Entry 6IEK (X-ray diffraction, 2.70 A resolution); this record covers chains A and C of the 3 polymer chains in the assembly.

# Chain A
Molecule: NSmGnGc
Source organism: Rift valley fever virus
UniProtKB: H9BSP3 (H9BSP3_RVFV); residues 1-316 here correspond to UniProt positions 154-469 (UniProt number = residue number + 153)
Sequence (316 residues; row label = number of the first residue in the row):
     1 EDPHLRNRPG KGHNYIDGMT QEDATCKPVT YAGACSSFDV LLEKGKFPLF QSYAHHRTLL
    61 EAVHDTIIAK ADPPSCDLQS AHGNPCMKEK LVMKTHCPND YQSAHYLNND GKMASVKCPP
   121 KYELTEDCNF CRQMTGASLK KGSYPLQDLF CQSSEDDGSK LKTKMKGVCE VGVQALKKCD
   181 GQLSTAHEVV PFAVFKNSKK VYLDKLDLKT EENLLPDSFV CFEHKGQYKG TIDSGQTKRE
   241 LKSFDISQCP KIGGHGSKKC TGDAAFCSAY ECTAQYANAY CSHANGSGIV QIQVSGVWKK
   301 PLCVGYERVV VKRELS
Not modelled in the structure: 226-239, 316
Disulfide bonds: Cys-26/Cys-35, Cys-76/Cys-86, Cys-97/Cys-128, Cys-118/Cys-131, Cys-151/Cys-303, Cys-169/Cys-179, Cys-221/Cys-281, Cys-249/Cys-260, Cys-267/Cys-272
From the paper describing this entry:
  - mutagenesis - Q21A, D23A, K27A, K141A: decreased binding to R12
  - mutagenesis - Q21A, D23A, K27A, K141A: decreased binding to R13
  - mutagenesis - Q21A, D23A, K27A, K141A: decreased binding to R15
  - mutagenesis - D72A: abolished binding to R17
  - mutagenesis - D23A, K27A: decreased binding to R4
  - mutagenesis - D72A, D77A: decreased binding to R19
  - mutagenesis - D23A, K27A, D72A, D77A: decreased binding to R22
  - mutagenesis - T20L: unchanged binding to R17
  - mutagenesis - T20L: decreased binding to other Gn monoclonal antibodies
  - mutagenesis - E22G: decreased binding to Gn monoclonal antibodies
  - mutagenesis - T20A/Q21A/E22A/D23A/T25A/K27A/K141A: abolished binding to R13
  - mutagenesis - T20A/Q21A/E22A/D23A/T25A/K27A/K141A: abolished binding to R15

# Chain C
Molecule: Light chain of Fab R12
Source organism: Homo sapiens
Notes: antibody fragment or engineered binder
Sequence (219 residues; row label = number of the first residue in the row):
     1 LPVLTQPPSS SASPGESARL TCTLPSDISV SSYNIYWYQQ KPGSPPRFLL YYYSDSDKGQ
    61 GSGVPSRFSG SKDASDNTGI LLISGLQSED EADYYCMIWP SNAWVFGGGT KLTVLGQPKA
   121 APSVTLFPPS SEELQANKAT LVCLISDFYP GAVTVAWKAD SSPVKAGVET TTPSKQSNNK
   181 YAASSYLSLT PEQWKSHRSY SCQVTHEGST VEKTVAPTE
Not modelled in the structure: 1
Disulfide bonds: Cys-22/Cys-96, Cys-143/Cys-202

# Chain A / chain C interface
Contacting residue pairs (16; chain A residue first):
  Thr-20(A) / Trp-99(C)
  Thr-20(A) / Pro-100(C)  hydrogen bond (side chain-backbone)
  Gln-21(A) / Ser-32(C)
  Gln-21(A) / Tyr-33(C)
  Gln-21(A) / Asn-34(C)  hydrogen bond (backbone-side chain)
  Gln-21(A) / Trp-99(C)  hydrogen bond (side chain-backbone)
  Pro-120(A) / Ser-29(C)
  Pro-120(A) / Ser-31(C)
  Pro-120(A) / Ser-32(C)
  Lys-121(A) / Ser-29(C)
  Lys-121(A) / Ser-31(C)
  Ser-138(A) / Ser-54(C)  hydrogen bond
  Leu-139(A) / Tyr-53(C)  hydrogen bond (backbone-side chain)
  Lys-141(A) / Asn-34(C)  hydrogen bond
  Lys-141(A) / Tyr-53(C)
  Lys-141(A) / Asp-57(C)  salt bridge
Other interface residues (no listed pair), chain A (8 interface residues in all): Lys-140
Other interface residues (no listed pair), chain C (11 interface residues in all): Ala-74
The authors on this interface:
  - epitope / paratope residues, chain A: Thr-20(A), Gln-21(A), Cys-118(A), Lys-141(A)

# Summary
8 residues of chain A and 11 residues of chain C are in contact, with 6 hydrogen bonds and 1 salt bridge.
Polar pairs include Lys-141(A)/Asp-57(C), Thr-20(A)/Pro-100(C) and Gln-21(A)/Asn-34(C). From the paper: Q21A,
D23A and K27A of chain A, among others, reduce binding to R12; epitope/paratope residues Thr-20(A), Gln-21(A)
and Cys-118(A) among others; 9 substitutions were tested in all.
Here chain A is NSmGnGc (Rift valley fever virus) and chain C is Light chain of Fab R12 (Homo sapiens). Entry
6IEK (Structure of RVFV Gn and human monoclonal antibody R12) was determined by X-ray diffraction, deposited
together with 6IEA.
